PDB entry 1W5C | X-ray diffraction, 3.20 A resolution | chains B and D of the 10 polymer chains in the assembly

Chain B:
Molecule: Photosystem II core light harvesting protein
From: Thermosynechococcus elongatus
UniProtKB: Q8DIQ1 (Q8DIQ1); residue numbers follow UniProt; this construct covers 1-4, 7-510
Amino-acid sequence (510 residues; numbered 1 to 510; the number before each row is that of its first residue):
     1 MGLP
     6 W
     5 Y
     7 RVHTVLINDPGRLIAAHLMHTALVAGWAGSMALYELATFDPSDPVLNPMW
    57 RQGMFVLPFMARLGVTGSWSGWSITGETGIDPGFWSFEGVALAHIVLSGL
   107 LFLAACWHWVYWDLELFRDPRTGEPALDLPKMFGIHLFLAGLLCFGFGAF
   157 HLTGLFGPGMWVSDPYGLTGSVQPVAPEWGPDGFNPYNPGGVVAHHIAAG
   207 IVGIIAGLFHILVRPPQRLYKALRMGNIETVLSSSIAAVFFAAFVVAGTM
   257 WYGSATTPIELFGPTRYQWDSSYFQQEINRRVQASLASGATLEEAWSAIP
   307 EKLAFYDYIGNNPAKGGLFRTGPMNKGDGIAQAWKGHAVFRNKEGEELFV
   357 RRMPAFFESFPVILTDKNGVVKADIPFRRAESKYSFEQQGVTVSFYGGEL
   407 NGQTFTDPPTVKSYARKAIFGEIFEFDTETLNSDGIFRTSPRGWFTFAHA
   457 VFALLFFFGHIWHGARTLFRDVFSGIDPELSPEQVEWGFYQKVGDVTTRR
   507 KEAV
Unresolved in the structure: 1, 5, 482-510
Ion coordination: chlorophyll a Mg (7 sites), coordinated by His100, His114, His201, His216, His455, His466, His469
Residues lining bound ligands:
  - chlorophyll a (CLA), molecule 1: Trp6, Arg7, Val8, His9, Leu238, Ile242, Phe458, Leu461, Phe462, Phe464, Gly465, Trp468, His469, Arg472
  - chlorophyll a (CLA), molecule 2: Thr10, Ile13, Leu19, Ala22, His23, His26, Thr27, Ile234, Glu235, Val237, Leu238, Ser241, Ile242
  - chlorophyll a (CLA), molecule 3: Ile20, His23, Leu24, Thr27, Leu103, Leu106, Leu107, Leu109, Ala110, Trp113, Leu133, Met138, Ile141, His142, Leu145
  - chlorophyll a (CLA), molecule 4: Ile20, Leu24, Leu107, Ala110, Trp113, His114, Tyr117
  - chlorophyll a (CLA), molecule 5: Ala22, Met25, Leu29
  - chlorophyll a (CLA), molecule 6: His26, Leu29, Val30, Trp33, Val245, Phe458, Leu461, Phe462
  - chlorophyll a (CLA), molecule 7: Thr27, Ala28, Val30, Ala31, Trp33, Ala34, Ala38, Val62, Phe65, Met66, Val96, His100
  - chlorophyll a (CLA), molecule 8: Trp33, Phe61, Phe65, Arg68, Leu69, Val245, Ala248, Ala249, Val252, Phe451, His455, Phe458, Ala459, Phe462
  - chlorophyll a (CLA), molecule 9: Trp33, Met37, Tyr40, Gly59, Phe61, Arg326, Thr327, Gly328, Pro447, Trp450, Phe451, Ala454, His455, Phe458
  - chlorophyll a (CLA), molecule 10: Arg68, Leu69, Ala146, Leu149, Cys150, Phe153, Leu158, Met166, Val198, His201, His202, Val252, Ala261, Thr262
  - chlorophyll a (CLA), molecule 11: Leu69, Gly70, Val71, Phe90, Trp91, Leu149, Gly152, Phe153, Phe156, His157, Phe162, Pro164
  - chlorophyll a (CLA), molecule 12: Leu135, Phe139, His142, Val237, Ser240, Ser241, Ala244
  - chlorophyll a (CLA), molecule 13: Phe139, Val208, Ala212, Phe215, His216, Val219, Arg220, Pro221, Pro222, Leu225, Met231
  - chlorophyll a (CLA), molecule 14: Gly186, Asp188, Phe190, Ala204
  - chlorophyll a (CLA), molecule 15: Gly189, Phe190, Pro192, Gly197, Val198, Ala200, His201, Ala204, Ala205, Val208, Phe247, Phe250, Val251, Thr255
  - chlorophyll a (CLA), molecule 16: Thr236, Ser239, Ser240, Ala243, Phe246, Phe247, Phe463, His466, Ile467, Gly470, Thr473, Leu474

Chain D:
Molecule: Photosystem II reaction center D2 protein
From: Thermosynechococcus elongatus
UniProtKB: Q8CM25 (Q8CM25); residues 1-352 here = UniProt positions 1-352
Amino-acid sequence (352 residues; each row starts with the number of its first residue):
     1 MTIAIGRAPAERGWFDILDDWLKRDRFVFVGWSGILLFPCAYLALGGWLT
    51 GTTFVTSWYTHGLASSYLEGCNFLTVAVSTPANSMGHSLLLLWGPEAQGD
   101 FTRWCQLGGLWTFIALHGAFGLIGFMLRQFEIARLVGVRPYNAIAFSAPI
   151 AVFVSVFLIYPLGQSSWFFAPSFGVAAIFRFLLFFQGFHNWTLNPFHMMG
   201 VAGVLGGALLCAIHGATVENTLFQDGEGASTFRAFNPTQAEETYSMVTAN
   251 RFWSQIFGIAFSNKRWLHFFMLFVPVTGLWMSAIGVVGLALNLRSYDFIS
   301 QEIRAAEDPEFETFYTKNLLLNEGIRAWMAPQDQPHENFVFPEEVLPRGN
   351 AL
Unresolved in the structure: 351-352
Swiss-Prot annotation at these positions:
  - binding site (chlorophyll a): His117, His197
  - binding site (pheophytin a): Gln129, Asn142
  - binding site (a plastoquinone): His214, Phe261
  - binding site (Fe cation): His214, His268
Ion coordination: chlorophyll a Mg site 1 near His117 (its only coordinating residue here); chlorophyll a Mg site 2 near His197 (its only coordinating residue here); Fe2+: His214, His268 (shared with 2 residues of chain A)
Residues lining bound ligands:
  - beta-carotene (BCR): Tyr42, Leu43, Gly46, Gly47, Leu49, Thr50, Phe101, Phe113
  - chlorophyll a (CLA), molecule 1: Leu36, Pro39, Cys40, Leu43, Leu89, Leu90, Leu91, Leu92, Trp93, Trp104, Thr112, Phe113, Leu116, His117, Phe120
  - chlorophyll a (CLA), molecule 2: Leu122, Val152, Phe153, Ser155, Val156, Phe157, Phe181, Leu182, Phe185, Gln186, Trp191, His197, Gly200, Val201, Val204, Leu205, Leu279, Ser282, Ala283, Val286
  - chlorophyll a (CLA), molecule 3: Ile123, Met126, Leu127, Phe130
  - chlorophyll a (CLA), molecule 4: Phe153, Val156, Phe157, Phe173, Val175, Ile178, Phe179, Phe181, Leu182
  - chlorophyll a (CLA), molecule 5: Leu182, Leu183, Leu205, Phe257
  - chlorophyll a (CLA), molecule 6: Phe196, Met199, Thr277, Met281
  - chlorophyll a (CLA), molecule 7: Met198, Val201, Ala202, Leu205, Gly206, Leu209
  - pheophytin a (PHO), molecule 1: Ala41, Ala44, Ile114, Gly118, Gly121, Leu122, Phe125, Asn142, Ala145, Phe146, Ala148, Pro149, Phe153, Phe173, Pro275, Val276, Leu279
  - pheophytin a (PHO), molecule 2: Leu205, Ala208, Leu209, Ala212, Ile213, Phe257
  - plastoquinone 9 (PL9; 2,3-dimethyl-5-(3,7,11,15,19,23,27,31,35-nonamethyl-2,6,10,14,18,22,26,30,34-hexatriacontanonaenyl-2,5-cyclohexadiene-1,4-dione-2,3-dimethyl-5-solanesyl-1,4-benzoquinone): Ile213, His214, Thr217, Met246, Ala249, Trp253, Phe261, Leu267

Chain B / chain D interface:
Residue-residue contacts (61):
  Gly2(B) - Tyr141(D)
  Leu3(B) - Tyr141(D)
  Arg220(B) - Thr2(D)  hydrogen bond (side chain-backbone)
  Pro221(B) - Ile5(D)
  Pro221(B) - Gly6(D)  hydrogen bond (backbone-backbone)
  Gln223(B) - Ile5(D)
  Gln223(B) - Arg7(D)
  Gln223(B) - Ala8(D)
  Arg224(B) - Ala10(D)
  Trp257(B) - Leu162(D)
  Trp257(B) - Gly163(D)  hydrogen bond (side chain-backbone)
  Trp257(B) - Leu291(D)  hydrophobic
  Arg272(B) - Gly163(D)
  Arg272(B) - Gln164(D)
  Arg272(B) - Asn292(D)
  Tyr273(B) - His87(D)  hydrogen bond
  Tyr273(B) - Leu162(D)  hydrogen bond (side chain-backbone)
  Tyr273(B) - Gly163(D)  hydrogen bond (side chain-backbone)
  Tyr273(B) - Gln164(D)
  Tyr273(B) - Ser165(D)  hydrogen bond (side chain-backbone)
  Gly323(B) - Leu293(D)
  Gly323(B) - Arg294(D)
  Phe325(B) - Ile299(D)  hydrophobic
  Arg357(B) - Glu337(D)  salt bridge
  Arg357(B) - Asn338(D)  hydrogen bond (side chain-backbone)
  Ala361(B) - Asn292(D)
  Phe362(B) - Gln164(D)
  Phe362(B) - Phe184(D)  hydrophobic
  Phe362(B) - Phe188(D)  hydrophobic
  Phe362(B) - Arg294(D)  hydrogen bond (backbone-side chain)
  Phe363(B) - Phe188(D)  hydrophobic
  Phe363(B) - Arg326(D)
  Glu364(B) - Tyr296(D)
  Glu364(B) - Arg326(D)
  Ser365(B) - Arg326(D)
  Phe366(B) - Phe339(D)  hydrophobic
  Asp380(B) - Glu344(D)
  Pro382(B) - Glu344(D)
  Phe383(B) - Glu344(D)
  Ser388(B) - Glu344(D)
  Lys389(B) - Glu344(D)  hydrogen bond (backbone-side chain)
  Thr445(B) - Leu293(D)
  Gly449(B) - Leu291(D)
  Trp450(B) - Leu293(D)  hydrophobic
  Thr452(B) - Leu291(D)
  Phe453(B) - Gly288(D)
  Phe453(B) - Leu293(D)  hydrophobic
  Val457(B) - Ile284(D)  hydrophobic
  Leu460(B) - Trp280(D)
  Phe463(B) - Trp280(D)  hydrophobic
  Phe464(B) - Ile144(D)  hydrophobic
  Phe464(B) - Ser147(D)
  Trp468(B) - Ile144(D)
  Leu474(B) - Arg134(D)
  Phe475(B) - Arg134(D)
  Phe475(B) - Val138(D)
  Phe475(B) - Pro140(D)  hydrophobic
  Val478(B) - Arg139(D)
  Phe479(B) - Arg139(D)  hydrogen bond (backbone-side chain)
  Ser480(B) - Arg139(D)
  Gly481(B) - Arg139(D)  hydrogen bond (backbone-side chain)
Interface residues without a listed pair, chain B (53 interface residues in all): Asp134, Pro222, Phe250, Asp276, Lys321, Gly322, Pro360, Pro367, Val377, Arg384, Asp440, Ala456, Leu461, Ile467
Interface residues without a listed pair, chain D (52 interface residues in all): Met1, Ala4, Pro9, Glu11, Met126, Phe130, Ala133, Ala143, Ile159, Tyr160, Pro161, Phe169, Ala283, Val287, Glu323, Phe341, Pro342, Leu346

Overview:
53 residues of chain B face 52 of chain D across their interface, with 12 hydrogen bonds and 1 salt bridge.
Polar pairs include Arg357(B)-Glu337(D), Arg220(B)-Thr2(D) and Trp257(B)-Gly163(D). 2 chlorophyll a molecules
are bound between chain B and chain D.
Here chain B is Photosystem II core light harvesting protein and chain D is Photosystem II reaction center D2
protein, both from Thermosynechococcus elongatus. Entry 1W5C (Photosystem II from Thermosynechococcus
elongatus) was determined by X-ray diffraction.
